PDB entry 1X8Z | X-ray diffraction, 2.86 A resolution | chain A

Chain A:
Molecule: invertase/pectin methylesterase inhibitor family protein
Source organism: Arabidopsis thaliana
Reference sequence: Q9LNF2 (Q9LNF2_ARATH); residues 1-149 here correspond to UniProt positions 28-176 (UniProt number = residue number + 27)
Chain sequence (153 residues; row label = number of the first residue in the row; numbers below 1 keep their minus sign (Gly-3 is residue -3)):
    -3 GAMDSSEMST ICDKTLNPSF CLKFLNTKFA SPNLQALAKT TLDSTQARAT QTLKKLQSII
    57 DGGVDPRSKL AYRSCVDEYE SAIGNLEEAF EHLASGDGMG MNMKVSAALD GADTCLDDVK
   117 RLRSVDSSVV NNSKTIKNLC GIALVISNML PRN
Not modelled in the structure: -3 to -2
Construct notes: cloning artifact (-3 to 0)
Disulfides: Cys8-Cys17, Cys71-Cys111

In short:
Chain A is invertase/pectin methylesterase inhibitor family protein (Arabidopsis thaliana); the structure,
Crystal structure of a pectin methylesterase inhibitor from Arabidopsis thaliana, was determined by X-ray
diffraction (same publication as 1X90 and 1X91).
